PDB entry 7Q55 | electron microscopy, 5.70 A resolution (low resolution: residue-level contacts below are approximate; hydrogen-bond / salt-bridge calls are withheld) | chains O and Q of the 16 polymer chains in the assembly

# Chain O (and Q)
Protein: Glyceraldehyde-3-phosphate dehydrogenase B, chloroplastic
Source organism: Spinacia oleracea
Notes: EC 1.2.1.13; chain Q of this document is another copy of the same molecule, construct and numbering; everything in this record applies to it too
Reference sequence: P12860 (G3PB_SPIOL); the construct lacks a stretch of the UniProt sequence and is renumbered around it, so the offset changes along the chain: -83 to 18 = UniProt 1-102; 19-34 = UniProt 105-120; 36-60 = UniProt 121-145; 61-122 = UniProt 147-208; 4 more segments
Sequence (451 residues; row label = number of the first residue in the row; note: 2 numbers in that range are skipped by the numbering (no residue carries them; nothing is unmodelled there); a row labelled like 18A-18B holds insertion residues (18A, then the next letters in order); numbers below 1 keep their minus sign (Met-83 is residue -83)):
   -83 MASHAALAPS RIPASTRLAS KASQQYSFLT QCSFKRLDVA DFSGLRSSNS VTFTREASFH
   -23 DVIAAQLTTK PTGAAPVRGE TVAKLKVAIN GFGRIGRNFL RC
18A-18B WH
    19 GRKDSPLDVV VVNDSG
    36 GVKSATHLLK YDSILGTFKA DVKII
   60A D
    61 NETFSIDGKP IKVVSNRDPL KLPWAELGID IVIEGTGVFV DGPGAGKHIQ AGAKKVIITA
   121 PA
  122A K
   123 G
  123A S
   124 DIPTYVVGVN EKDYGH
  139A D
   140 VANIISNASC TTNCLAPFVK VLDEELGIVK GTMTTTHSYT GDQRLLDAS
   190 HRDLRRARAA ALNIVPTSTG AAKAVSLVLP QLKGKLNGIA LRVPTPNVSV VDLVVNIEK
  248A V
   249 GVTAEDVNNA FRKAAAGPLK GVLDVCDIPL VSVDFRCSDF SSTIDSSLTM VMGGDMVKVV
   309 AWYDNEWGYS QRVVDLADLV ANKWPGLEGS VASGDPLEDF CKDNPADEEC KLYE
Disordered / not traced: -83 to -1
Disulfide bonds: Cys349-Cys358
Residues lining bound ligands: NAD (nicotinamide-adenine-dinucleotide): Gly7, Phe8, Gly9, Arg10, Ile11, Arg13, Asn31, Ser33, Asn76, Arg77, Gly95, Thr96, Gly97, Val98, Phe99, Thr119, Cys149, Thr179, Asp181, Asn313, Glu314, Tyr317
Swiss-Prot annotation at these positions:
  - active site: Cys149 (Nucleophile)
  - binding site (NADP(+)): Arg10, Ile11, Asp32, Arg77, Asn313
  - binding site (D-glyceraldehyde 3-phosphate): Ser148 to Thr150, Thr179, Arg195, Thr208, Gly209, Arg231
  - site: His176 (Activates thiol group during catalysis)
From the paper describing this entry:
  - binding site for NAD: Glu356
  - catalytic residues: Cys149 (citing earlier work)

# Chain O / chain Q interface
Contacting residue pairs (72):
  Lys169(O) - Met300(Q)
  Lys169(O) - Gly301(Q)
  Lys169(O) - Met304(Q)
  Gly170(O) - Met300(Q)
  Gly170(O) - Met304(Q)
  Thr171(O) - Val243(Q)
  Thr171(O) - Lys306(Q)
  Met172(O) - Lys306(Q)
  Thr173(O) - Lys306(Q)
  Leu193(O) - Pro277(Q)
  Arg194(O) - Pro277(Q)
  Arg194(O) - Leu278(Q)
  Arg194(O) - Val279(Q)
  Arg197(O) - Val279(Q)
  Arg197(O) - Val281(Q)
  Arg197(O) - Asp282(Q)
  Leu201(O) - Val237(Q)
  Asn202(O) - Val279(Q)
  Asn202(O) - Ser280(Q)
  Asn202(O) - Val281(Q)
  Ile203(O) - Thr175(Q)
  Ile203(O) - Val279(Q)
  Ile203(O) - Ser280(Q)
  Pro205(O) - Leu278(Q)
  Pro205(O) - Val279(Q)
  Gly223(O) - Met300(Q)
  Lys224(O) - Met300(Q)
  Leu225(O) - Met300(Q)
  Asn226(O) - Met298(Q)
  Asn226(O) - Met300(Q)
  Gly227(O) - Lys306(Q)
  Ile228(O) - Leu296(Q)
  Ile228(O) - Lys306(Q)
  Pro233(O) - Val232(Q)
  Pro233(O) - Pro233(Q)
  Pro235(O) - Leu201(Q)
  Val243(O) - Val243(Q)
  Val244(O) - Met304(Q)
  Asn245(O) - Met304(Q)
  Pro277(O) - Leu193(Q)
  Pro277(O) - Arg194(Q)
  Leu278(O) - Arg194(Q)
  Val279(O) - Arg194(Q)
  Val279(O) - Arg197(Q)
  Val279(O) - Asn202(Q)
  Val279(O) - Ile203(Q)
  Val279(O) - Val204(Q)
  Ser280(O) - Asn202(Q)
  Ser280(O) - Ile203(Q)
  Val281(O) - Arg197(Q)
  Val281(O) - Asn202(Q)
  Asp282(O) - Arg197(Q)
  Asp282(O) - Asn202(Q)
  Met298(O) - Asn226(Q)
  Met298(O) - Gly227(Q)
  Met300(O) - Lys169(Q)
  Met300(O) - Gly170(Q)
  Met300(O) - Thr171(Q)
  Met300(O) - Lys224(Q)
  Met300(O) - Leu225(Q)
  Met300(O) - Asn226(Q)
  Gly301(O) - Lys169(Q)
  Asp303(O) - Lys169(Q)
  Asp303(O) - Asn245(Q)
  Met304(O) - Lys169(Q)
  Met304(O) - Asn245(Q)
  Met304(O) - Met304(Q)
  Lys306(O) - Thr171(Q)
  Lys306(O) - Met172(Q)
  Lys306(O) - Thr173(Q)
  Lys306(O) - Gly227(Q)
  Lys306(O) - Ile228(Q)
Other interface residues (no listed pair), chain O (41 interface residues in all): Thr175, Val232, Thr234, Ile276, Leu296, Trp310
Other interface residues (no listed pair), chain Q (38 interface residues in all): Pro205, Asp241, Trp310

# Summary
The interface between chain O and chain Q involves 41 residues on one side and 38 on the other. Ligands of
chain O: NAD. UniProt lists active-site residue Cys149(O), 5 NADP+-binding residues and 8 D-glyceraldehyde
3-phosphate-binding residues on chain O. From the paper: the catalytic residue Cys149(O); a binding site for
NAD at Glu356(O).
Both chains are Glyceraldehyde-3-phosphate dehydrogenase B, chloroplastic (Spinacia oleracea). Entry 7Q55
(Single Particle Cryo-EM structure of photosynthetic A8B8 glyceraldehyde-3-phosphate dehydrogenase hexadecamer
(major conformer) from Spinacia oleracia) was determined by electron microscopy together with 7Q53, 7Q54, 7Q56
and 7Q57 from the same study.
